7O5H - chains A and L of the 15 polymer chains in the assembly; structure by electron microscopy, 3.10 A resolution.

# Chain A
Molecule: 16S rRNA
From: Escherichia coli
Sequence (964 nucleotides; each row starts with the number of its first residue; note: 566 numbers in that range are skipped by the numbering (no residue carries them; nothing is unmodelled there)):
     1 AAAUUGAAGA GUUUGAUCAU GGCUCAGAUU GAACGCUGGC GGCAGGCCUA ACACAUGCAA
    61 GUCGAACGGU AACAGGA
    92 UUGCUGACGA GUGGCGGACG GGUGAGUAAU GUCUGGGAAA CUGCCUGAUG GAGGGGGAUA
   152 ACUACUGGAA ACGGUAGCUA AUACCGCAUA ACGUCGCAAG ACCAAAGAGG GGGACCUUCG
   212 GGCCUCUUGC CAUCGGAUGU GCCCAGAUGG GAUUAGCUAG UAGGUGGGGU AACGGCUCAC
   272 CUAGGCGACG AUCCCUAGCU GGUCUGAGAG GAUGACCAGC CACACUGGAA CUGAGACACG
   332 GUCCAGACUC CUACGGGAGG CAGCAGUGGG GAAUAUUGCA CAAUGGGCGC AAGCCUGAUG
   392 CAGCCAUGCC GCGUGUAUGA AGAAGGCCUU CGGGUUGUAA AGUACUUUCA GCGGGGAGGA
   452 AGGGAGUAAA GUUAAUACCU UUGCUCAUUG ACGUUACCCG CAGAAGAAGC ACCGGCUAAC
   512 UCCGUGCCAG CAGCCGCGGU AAUACGGAGG GUGCAAGCGU UAAUCGGAAU UACUGGGCGU
   572 AAAGCGCACG CAGGCGGUUU GUUAAGUCAG AUGUGAAAUC CCCGGGCUCA ACCUGGGAAC
   632 UGCAUCUGAU ACUGGCAAGC UUGAGUCUCG UAGAGGGGGG UAGAAUUCCA GGUGUAGCGG
   692 UGAAAUGCGU AGAGAUCUGG AGGAAUACCG GUGGCGAAGG CGGCCCCCUG GACGAAGACU
   752 GACGCUCAGG UGCGAAAGCG UGGGGAGCAA ACAGGAU
   796 CCUGGUAGUC CACGCCGUAA ACGAUGUCGA CUUGGAGGUU GUGCC
   846 GGCGUGGCUU CCGGAGCUAA CGCGUUAAGU CGACCGCCUG GGGAGUACGG CCGCAAGGUU
   906 AAAACUCAAA UGAAUUGAC
  1068 GCUCGUGUUG UGAAAUGUUG GGU
  1095 UCCCGCAACG AGCG
  1392 GUACA
  1507 AACCGUAGGG GAACCUGCGG UUGG
Ion coordination: Mg2+ site 1: G11, U12, G22; Mg2+ site 2 near G21 (its only coordinating residue here); Mg2+ site 3 near A33 (its only coordinating residue here); Mg2+ site 4 near G46 (its only coordinating residue here); Mg2+ site 5: C48, G115; Mg2+ site 6 near A53 (its only coordinating residue here); Mg2+ site 7: A59, U387; Mg2+ site 8: G61, U62, G105; Mg2+ site 9 near A71 (its only coordinating residue here); Mg2+ site 10 near G100 (its only coordinating residue here); Mg2+ site 11: G107, G326; Mg2+ site 12: A109, G331; 79 more Mg2+ sites not listed
From the paper describing this entry:
  - contacts within the chain: G1515-A1518 (pi stacking)
  - conformationally variable residues (side-chain flip): G1516, A1519

# Chain L
Protein: 30S ribosomal protein S12
From: Escherichia coli
UniProtKB: I2UHF1 (I2UHF1_ECOLX); residue numbers follow UniProt; this construct covers 2-124
Sequence (123 residues; each row starts with the number of its first residue):
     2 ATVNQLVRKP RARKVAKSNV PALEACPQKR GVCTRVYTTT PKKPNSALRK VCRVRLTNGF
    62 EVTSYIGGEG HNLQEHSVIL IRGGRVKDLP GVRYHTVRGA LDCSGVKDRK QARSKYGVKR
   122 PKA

# Chain A / chain L interface
Contacting residue pairs - 112 pairs, chain A then chain L:
  A32(A) with Pro28(L), base contact
  A33(A) with Pro28(L), sugar contact; Gln29(L), hydrogen bond to the sugar
  C34(A) with Gln29(L), hydrogen bond to the sugar; Val98(L), sugar contact
  G35(A) with Arg114(L), sugar contact; Ser115(L), hydrogen bond to the sugar; Gly118(L), sugar contact
  C36(A) with Arg114(L), sugar contact; Ser115(L), sugar contact; Val119(L), sugar contact; Lys120(L), salt bridge to the phosphate; Arg121(L), phosphate contact
  U37(A) with Lys120(L), phosphate contact; Arg121(L), hydrogen bond to the phosphate
  G302(A) with Arg14(L), hydrogen bond to the sugar
  A303(A) with Arg14(L), phosphate contact
  G362(A) with Lys30(L), phosphate contact; Arg31(L), salt bridge to the phosphate; Thr58(L), phosphate contact
  A363(A) with Cys27(L), hydrogen bond to the base; Pro28(L), base contact; Gln29(L), base contact; Lys30(L), phosphate contact; Arg31(L), salt bridge to the phosphate; Thr58(L), hydrogen bond to the phosphate; Leu81(L), sugar contact
  G500(A) with Arg121(L), phosphate contact
  C501(A) with Arg114(L), salt bridge to the phosphate; Ser115(L), hydrogen bond to the phosphate; Arg121(L), salt bridge to the phosphate
  A502(A) with Ala113(L), phosphate contact; Arg114(L), hydrogen bond to the phosphate; Ser115(L), hydrogen bond to the phosphate; Lys116(L), phosphate contact
  C503(A) with Ala113(L), phosphate contact; Lys116(L), salt bridge to the phosphate
  C518(A) with Ser47(L), phosphate contact
  C519(A) with Ser47(L), hydrogen bond to the phosphate; Ala48(L), phosphate contact
  A520(A) with Ala48(L), phosphate contact; Leu49(L), hydrogen bond to the phosphate
  G521(A) with Leu49(L), phosphate contact; Arg50(L), hydrogen bond to the base; Lys51(L), salt bridge to the phosphate; Gly69(L), phosphate contact; Glu70(L), hydrogen bond to the sugar; Gly71(L), phosphate contact
  C522(A) with Arg50(L), base contact; Tyr66(L), hydrogen bond to the phosphate; Gly68(L), phosphate contact; Gly69(L), hydrogen bond to the phosphate; Asp89(L), base contact; Tyr117(L), hydrogen bond to the phosphate
  A523(A) with Val87(L), base contact; Lys88(L), base contact; Asp89(L), base contact; Tyr117(L), phosphate contact
  C525(A) with Arg86(L), salt bridge to the phosphate
  C526(A) with Lys88(L), salt bridge to the phosphate
  G527(A) with Asn46(L), hydrogen bond to the base
  C528(A) with Asn46(L), hydrogen bond to the base
  G529(A) with Asn46(L), base contact; Ser47(L), hydrogen bond to the base
  G537(A) with Glu70(L), sugar contact; Arg110(L), salt bridge to the phosphate
  G538(A) with Arg110(L), phosphate contact; Lys111(L), hydrogen bond to the phosphate; Gln112(L), hydrogen bond to the phosphate
  A539(A) with Lys111(L), phosphate contact; Gln112(L), hydrogen bond to the phosphate
  G550(A) with Lys116(L), sugar contact
  U551(A) with Arg83(L), hydrogen bond to the sugar
  U552(A) with Pro28(L), hydrogen bond to the sugar; Arg83(L), sugar contact; Gly84(L), phosphate contact
  A553(A) with Val21(L), phosphate contact; Leu24(L), sugar contact; Ala26(L), sugar contact; Cys27(L), sugar contact; Pro28(L), sugar contact; Gly84(L), phosphate contact
  A554(A) with Ser19(L), hydrogen bond to the phosphate
  C556(A) with Arg14(L), salt bridge to the phosphate
  U562(A) with Arg12(L), phosphate contact; Ala13(L), hydrogen bond to the sugar; Arg14(L), sugar contact; Lys15(L), base contact
  A563(A) with Arg12(L), base contact
  C564(A) with Leu7(L), phosphate contact; Arg12(L), salt bridge to the phosphate
  G567(A) with Ala2(L), base contact; Arg12(L), hydrogen bond to the base
  G568(A) with Ala2(L), hydrogen bond to the base
  G585(A) with Asn5(L), sugar contact
  C879(A) with Asn5(L), phosphate contact
  C880(A) with Thr3(L), phosphate contact; Asn5(L), phosphate contact; Gln6(L), base contact; Arg9(L), salt bridge to the phosphate
  G881(A) with Gln6(L), hydrogen bond to the base; Arg9(L), salt bridge to the phosphate
  C882(A) with Ala2(L), base contact; Gln6(L), hydrogen bond to the base
  C883(A) with Arg12(L), base contact
  U884(A) with Arg12(L), base contact
  A909(A) with Lys18(L), phosphate contact
  C910(A) with Lys18(L), salt bridge to the phosphate; Arg94(L), salt bridge to the phosphate
  U911(A) with Gly92(L), phosphate contact
  C912(A) with Lys43(L), salt bridge to the phosphate; Pro91(L), phosphate contact
Other interface residues (no listed pair), chain A (54 interface residues in all): U24, G524, U561, A913
Other interface residues (no listed pair), chain L (62 interface residues in all): Asn20, Pro45, Gly85, Arg99, Gly100, Ala101

# Summary
Chain A and chain L form an interface of 54 and 62 residues respectively; the contacts include 31 hydrogen
bonds and 17 salt bridges. Polar pairs include A363(A)-Cys27(L), G521(A)-Arg50(L) and G527(A)-Asn46(L).
G11(A), U12(A) and G22(A) form the Mg2+ site 1. From the paper: conformational variability at G1516(A) and
A1519(A); contacts within the chain involving A1518(A) and G1515(A).
Chain A is 16S rRNA and chain L is 30S ribosomal protein S12, both from Escherichia coli; the structure,
Ribosomal methyltransferase KsgA bound to small ribosomal subunit, was determined by electron microscopy.
